Entry 8TMN (electron microscopy, 3.30 A resolution); this record covers chains B and E of the 7 polymer chains in the assembly.

Chain B (and E):
Protein: Cobalt/magnesium transport protein CorA
Organism: Thermotoga maritima
Notes: chain E of this document is another copy of the same molecule, construct and numbering; everything in this record applies to it too
UniProt: Q9WZ31 (CORA_THEMA); numbering as in UniProt (aligned over 1-351)
Chain sequence (373 residues; numbered -21 to 351; the number before each row is that of its first residue; numbers below 1 keep their minus sign (Met-21 is residue -21)):
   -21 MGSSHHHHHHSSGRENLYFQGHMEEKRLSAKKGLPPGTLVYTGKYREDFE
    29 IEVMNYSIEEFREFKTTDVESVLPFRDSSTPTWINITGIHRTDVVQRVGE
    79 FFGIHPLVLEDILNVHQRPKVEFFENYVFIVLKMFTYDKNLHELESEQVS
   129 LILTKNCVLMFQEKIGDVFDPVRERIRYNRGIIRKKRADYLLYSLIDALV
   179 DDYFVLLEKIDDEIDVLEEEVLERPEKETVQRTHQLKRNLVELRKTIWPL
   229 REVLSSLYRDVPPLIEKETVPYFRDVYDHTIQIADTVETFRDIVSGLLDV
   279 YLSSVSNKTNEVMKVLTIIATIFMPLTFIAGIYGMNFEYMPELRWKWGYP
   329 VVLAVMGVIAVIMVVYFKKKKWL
Not modelled in the structure: -21 to 0 (chain E: -21 to 8)
Sequence notes: initiating methionine (-21); expression tag (-20 to 0)
Ligand contacts: Mg2+ (MG): Ala308, Gly309, Gly312
UniProt features mapped onto this chain:
  - motif: Gly312 to Asn314 (Probable selectivity filter)
  - site: Asn288 (Essential for ion permeation), Leu294 (Important for closing the ion permeation pathway in the closed state), Thr295 (Threonine that confers selectivity for Co(2+) transport)
  - mutagenesis: Asp89 (D89F/K: Decreases ion transport), Asp253 (D253K: Increases protein stability. Decreases ion transport), Leu280 (L280A: Decreases ion transport), Asn288 (N288L: Abolishes Co(2+) uptake), Met291 (M291A: No effect on ion transport), Leu294 (L294A/V: Increases ion transport by suppression of an obstruction in the transmembrane ion permeation pathway), Thr295 (T295L: Strongly reduces Co(2+) uptake. Abolishes Co(2+) uptake; when associated with L-299; T295M: Strongly reduces Co(2+) uptake ...), Thr299 (T299L: Reduces Co(2+) uptake. Abolishes Co(2+) uptake; when associated with L-295; T299M: No effect on Co(2+) uptake; T299S: Abolishes Co(2+) uptake), Pro303 (P303A/G/I: Increases ion transport by suppression of a kink in the transmembrane ion permeation pathway), Thr305 (T305L: Abolishes Co(2+) uptake), Ile310 (I310A: Increases ion transport), Tyr311 (Y311A: Abolishes pentamerization. Abolishes ion transport; Y311F: No effect on pentamerization. No effect on ion transport), 7 further mutagenesis entries in UniProt

How chain B and chain E interact:
Contacting residue pairs (14; chain B residue first):
  Met1(B) with Asp253(E), hydrogen bond (backbone-side chain); His257(E)
  Val219(B) with Asp270(E)
  Arg222(B) with Asp263(E), salt bridge; Glu266(E), salt bridge
  Lys223(B) with Thr267(E)
  Trp226(B) with Trp226(E), hydrophobic
  Arg229(B) with Trp226(E)
  Glu230(B) with Arg229(E), salt bridge; Tyr255(E), hydrogen bond
  Arg237(B) with Arg237(E)
  Asp238(B) with Arg237(E), salt bridge
  Leu276(B) with Asp277(E)
  Leu280(B) with Leu280(E), hydrophobic
Other interface residues (no listed pair), chain B (14 interface residues in all): Ser233, Ser234, Arg269
Other interface residues (no listed pair), chain E (15 interface residues in all): Ser233, Tyr236, Ile259

In short:
14 residues of chain B face 15 of chain E across their interface, with 2 hydrogen bonds and 4 salt bridges.
Polar pairs include Arg222(B)-Asp263(E), Arg222(B)-Glu266(E) and Glu230(B)-Arg229(E). Chain B binds Mg2+. From
UniProt: 19 mutagenesis sites on chain B.
Chain B and chain E are both Cobalt/magnesium transport protein CorA (Thermotoga maritima); the structure,
Cryo-EM structure of magnesium depleted CorA in complex with conformation-specific synthetic antibody C18,
State MGD-1D, was determined by electron microscopy.
